PDB entry 3HRO | X-ray diffraction, 1.90 A resolution | chain A

# Chain A
Molecule: Transient receptor potential (TRP) channel subfamily P member 2 (TRPP2), also called Polycystin-2 or polycystic kidney disease 2(PKD2)
Source organism: Homo sapiens
Notes: fragment: C-terminal of Coiled Coil Domain
Reference sequence: Q13563 (PKD2_HUMAN); residue numbers follow UniProt; this construct covers 833-872
Amino-acid sequence (44 residues; numbered -3 to 872; 832 numbers in that range are skipped by the numbering (no residue carries them; nothing is unmodelled there); the number before each row is that of its first residue; numbers below 1 keep their minus sign (Gly-3 is residue -3)):
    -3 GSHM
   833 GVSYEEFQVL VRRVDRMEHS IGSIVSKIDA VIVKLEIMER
Unresolved in the structure: -3 to 0, 833, 871-872
Sequence notes: expression tag (-3 to 0)
What the authors report for this chain:
  - mutagenesis - L842A/V846A/M849A/I860A/V863A/L867A: abolished binding to trimer

# Summary
From the paper: L842A/V846A/M849A/I860A/V863A/L867A abolish binding to trimer.
Chain A is Transient receptor potential (TRP) channel subfamily P member 2 (TRPP2), also called Polycystin-2
or polycystic kidney disease 2(PKD2) (Homo sapiens); the structure, Crystal structure of a C-terminal coiled
coil domain of Transient receptor potential (TRP) channel subfamily P ..., was determined by X-ray diffraction
(same publication as 3HRN).
